PDB entry 7MZQ | X-ray diffraction, 1.50 A resolution | chain A

== Chain A ==
Name: Fimbrial adhesin UcaD
From: Proteus mirabilis
Reference sequence: A0A2X2BLR9 (A0A2X2BLR9_PROMI); residue numbers follow UniProt; this construct covers 21-216
Sequence (205 residues; each row starts with the number of its first residue):
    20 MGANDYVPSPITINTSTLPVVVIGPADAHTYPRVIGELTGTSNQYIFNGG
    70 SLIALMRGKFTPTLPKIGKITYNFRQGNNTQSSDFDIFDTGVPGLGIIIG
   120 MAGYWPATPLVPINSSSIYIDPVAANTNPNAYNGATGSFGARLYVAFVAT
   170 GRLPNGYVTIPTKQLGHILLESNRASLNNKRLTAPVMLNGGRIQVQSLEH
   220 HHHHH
Disordered / not traced: 20, 43-46, 218-224
Differences from the reference sequence: initiating methionine (20); expression tag (217-224)
Small-molecule neighbours: beta-L-fucopyranose (FUL): Q63, Y123, W124, N152, T155, S157, F158, G159
From the paper describing this entry:
  - binding site for beta-L-fucopyranose: Q63, W124, G159
  - binding site for beta-L-fucopyranose: T155 (from molecular simulation)
  - specificity-determining residues: A143, A150, N192 (proposed by the authors, not directly observed)

== Summary ==
Chain A binds beta-L-fucopyranose. The paper reports a binding site for beta-L-fucopyranose at Q63, W124 and
G159 among others; specificity determinants A143, A150 and N192.
Chain A is Fimbrial adhesin UcaD (Proteus mirabilis); the structure, Crystal structure of the UcaD
lectin-binding domain in complex with fucose, was determined by X-ray diffraction together with 7MZO, 7MZP,
7MZR and 7MZS from the same study.
